6X1E - chains A and F of the 6 polymer chains in the assembly; structure by X-ray diffraction, 2.90 A resolution.

[Chain A]
Protein: Tubulin alpha-1B chain
From: Sus scrofa
Reference sequence: Q2XVP4 (TBA1B_PIG); numbering as in UniProt (aligned over 1-450)
Amino-acid sequence (450 residues; row label = number of the first residue in the row):
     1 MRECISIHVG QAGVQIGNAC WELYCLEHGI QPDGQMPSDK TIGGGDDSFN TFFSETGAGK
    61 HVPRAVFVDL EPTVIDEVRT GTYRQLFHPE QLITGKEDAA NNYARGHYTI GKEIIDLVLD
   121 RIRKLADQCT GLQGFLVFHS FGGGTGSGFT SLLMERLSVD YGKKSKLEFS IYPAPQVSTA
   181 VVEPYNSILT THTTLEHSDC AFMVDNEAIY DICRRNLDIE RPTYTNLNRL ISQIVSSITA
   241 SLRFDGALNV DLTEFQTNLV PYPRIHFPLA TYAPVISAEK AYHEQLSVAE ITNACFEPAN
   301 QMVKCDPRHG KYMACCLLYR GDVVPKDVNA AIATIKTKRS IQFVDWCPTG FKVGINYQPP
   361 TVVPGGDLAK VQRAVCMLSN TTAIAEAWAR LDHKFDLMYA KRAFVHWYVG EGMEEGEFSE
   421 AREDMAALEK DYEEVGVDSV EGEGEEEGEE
Not modelled in the structure: 438-450
Curated features (UniProtKB/Swiss-Prot):
  - motif: M1 to C4 (MREC motif)
  - active site: E254
  - binding site (GTP): G10, Q11, A12, Q15, E71, A99, S140, G143, G144, T145, G146, T179, E183, N206, Y224, N228, L252
  - binding site (Mg(2+)): E71
  - modified residue: K40 (N6,N6,N6-trimethyllysine), S48 (Phosphoserine), S232 (Phosphoserine), Y282 (3'-nitrotyrosine), R339 (Omega-N-methylarginine), S439 (Phosphoserine), E443 (5-glutamyl polyglutamate), E445 (5-glutamyl polyglutamate)
  - cross-link (Glycyl lysine isopeptide (Lys-Gly)): K326 (interchain with G-Cter in ubiquitin), K370 (interchain with G-Cter in ubiquitin)
Bound ions: Ca2+: D39, T41, G44, E55
Small-molecule neighbours:
  - GTP (guanosine-5'-triphosphate): G10, Q11, A12, Q15, I16, D69, D98, A99, A100, N101, S140, G142, G143, G144, T145, G146, I171, P173, V177, S178, E183, N206, Y224, L227, N228, I231
  - Y5L (4-(2-chloro-6,7-dihydro-5H-cyclopenta[d]pyrimidin-4-yl)-7-methoxy-3,4-dihydroquinoxalin-2(1H)-one): N101, T179, V181

[Chain F]
Protein: Tubulin Tyrosine Ligase
From: Gallus gallus
Reference sequence: E1BQ43 (E1BQ43_CHICK); numbering as in UniProt (aligned over 1-378)
Amino-acid sequence (384 residues; each row starts with the number of its first residue):
     1 MYTFVVRDEN SSVYAEVSRL LLATGQWKRL RKDNPRFNLM LGERNRLPFG RLGHEPGLVQ
    61 LVNYYRGADK LCRKASLVKL IKTSPELSES CTWFPESYVI YPTNLKTPVA PAQNGIRHLI
   121 NNTRTDEREV FLAAYNRRRE GREGNVWIAK SSAGAKGEGI LISSEASELL DFIDEQGQVH
   181 VIQKYLEKPL LLEPGHRKFD IRSWVLVDHL YNIYLYREGV LRTSSEPYNS ANFQDKTCHL
   241 TNHCIQKEYS KNYGRYEEGN EMFFEEFNQY LMDALNTTLE NSILLQIKHI IRSCLMCIEP
   301 AISTKHLHYQ SFQLFGFDFM VDEELKVWLI EVNGAPACAQ KLYAELCQGI VDVAISSVFP
   361 LADTGQKTSQ PTSIFIKLHH HHHH
Not modelled in the structure: 103-125, 142-143, 151-160, 175-178, 248-251, 363-372, 381-384
Differences from the reference sequence: expression tag (379-384)
Bound ions: Mg2+: E331 (together with AMP-PCP)
Small-molecule neighbours: AMP-PCP (ACP; phosphomethylphosphonic acid adenylate ester): K74, P95, I148, K150, Q183, K184, Y185, L186, K198, D200, R202, R222, H239, L240, T241, N242, D318, M320, I330, E331, N333

[How chain A and chain F interact]
Contacting residue pairs - 22 pairs, chain A then chain F:
  Q176(A) - P56(F)
  E207(A) - H54(F)  salt bridge
  P298(A) - L307(F)  hydrophobic
  K304(A) - H54(F)
  D306(A) - R66(F)
  D306(A) - L307(F)
  R308(A) - P300(F)  hydrogen bond (side chain-backbone)
  R308(A) - A301(F)
  R308(A) - I302(F)
  R308(A) - S303(F)  hydrogen bond (side chain-backbone)
  R308(A) - L307(F)
  H309(A) - R66(F)  hydrogen bond (side chain-backbone)
  H309(A) - G67(F)
  H309(A) - A301(F)  hydrogen bond (side chain-backbone)
  K338(A) - P300(F)
  S340(A) - A301(F)
  E386(A) - G50(F)
  E386(A) - R66(F)  salt bridge
  R390(A) - G50(F)
  R390(A) - H54(F)
  H393(A) - R51(F)
  E433(A) - R46(F)  salt bridge
Also at the interface, not in a pair above, chain A (15 interface residues in all): E297, C305
Also at the interface, not in a pair above, chain F (14 interface residues in all): H306, H308

[Summary]
15 residues of chain A face 14 of chain F across their interface, with 4 hydrogen bonds and 3 salt bridges.
Polar pairs include E207(A)-H54(F), E386(A)-R66(F) and E433(A)-R46(F). Chain A binds GTP and compound Y5L.
Ligands of chain F: AMP-PCP.
Chain A is Tubulin alpha-1B chain (Sus scrofa) and chain F is Tubulin Tyrosine Ligase (Gallus gallus); the
structure, Tubulin-RB3_SLD-TTL in complex with compound 5l, was determined by X-ray diffraction (same
publication as 6X1C, 6X1F, 7LZ7 and 7LZ8).
